PDB entry 5WSB | X-ray diffraction, 2.25 A resolution | chains A and C of the 4 polymer chains in the assembly

Chain A (and C):
Molecule: Pyruvate kinase
Organism: Mycobacterium tuberculosis (strain ATCC 25618 / H37Rv)
Notes: EC 2.7.1.40; chain C of this document is another copy of the same molecule, construct and numbering; everything in this record applies to it too
UniProt: P9WKE5 (KPYK_MYCTU); numbering as in UniProt (aligned over 1-472)
Amino-acid sequence (475 residues; row label = number of the first residue in the row; numbers below 1 keep their minus sign (Gly-2 is residue -2)):
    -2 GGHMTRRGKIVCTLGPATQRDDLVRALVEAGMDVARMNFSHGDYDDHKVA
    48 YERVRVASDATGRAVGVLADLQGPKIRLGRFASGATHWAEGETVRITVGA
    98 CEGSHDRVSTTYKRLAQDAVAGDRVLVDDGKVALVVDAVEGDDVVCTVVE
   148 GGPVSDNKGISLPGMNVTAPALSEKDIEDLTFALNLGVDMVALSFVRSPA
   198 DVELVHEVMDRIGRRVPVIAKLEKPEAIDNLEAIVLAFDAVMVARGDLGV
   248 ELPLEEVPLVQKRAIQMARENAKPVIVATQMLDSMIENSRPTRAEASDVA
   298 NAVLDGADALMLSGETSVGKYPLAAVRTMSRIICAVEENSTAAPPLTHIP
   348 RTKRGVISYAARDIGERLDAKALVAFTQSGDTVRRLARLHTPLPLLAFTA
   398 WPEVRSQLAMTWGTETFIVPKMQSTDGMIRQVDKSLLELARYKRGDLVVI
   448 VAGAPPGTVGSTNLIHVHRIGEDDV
Disordered / not traced: -2 to 1
Construct notes: expression tag (-2 to 0)
Ion coordination: Mg2+: Glu220, Asp244 (together with oxalate ion)
Small-molecule neighbours:
  - adenosine monophosphate (AMP): Arg351, Phe373, Thr374, Gln375, Ser376, Gly377, Asp378, Thr379, Phe395, Thr396, Ala397, Trp398, Val416, Pro417, Lys418, Met419, Met425, Ala449, Gly450, Pro452, Pro453, Gly454, Thr455, Val456, Gly457, Ser458, Thr459
  - 6-O-phosphono-alpha-D-glucopyranose (G6P): Leu233, Glu267, Asn268, Lys270, His345, Pro347, Arg348, Thr349, Gly352, Arg382, Arg385
  - oxalate ion (OXL): Lys218, Glu220, Ala241, Arg242, Gly243, Asp244, Ala275, Thr276, Met308
Curated features (UniProtKB/Swiss-Prot):
  - binding site (substrate): Arg33, Gly243, Asp244, Thr276
  - binding site (ATP): Asn35 to His38, Arg74, Lys155
  - binding site (K(+)): Asn35, Ser37, Asp67
  - binding site (Mg(2+)): Glu220, Asp244
  - site: Lys218 (Transition state stabilizer)
  - modified residue: Ser37 (Phosphoserine)
  - mutagenesis: Ser37 (S37A: Partial loss of phosphorylation. Decrease in activity)
Reported in the primary citation:
  - binding site for adenosine monophosphate: Arg351, Phe373, Thr374, Gln375, Ser376, Thr379, Trp398, Met425, Gly457
  - conformationally variable residues (loop rearrangement, side-chain flip): Arg290, His345, Trp398, Ala451 to Ser458, Asp471
  - binding site for 6-O-phosphono-alpha-D-glucopyranose: Asn268, His345, Arg348, Thr349, Arg382, Arg385
  - contacts within the chain: His463-Asp471 (hydrogen bond), His465-Asp471 (hydrogen bond), Ile426-Val472 (hydrophobic contact)
  - self-association interface (contacts with another copy of this molecule): Arg290
  - allosteric site: Asn268, His345, Arg348, Thr349, Arg351, Phe373, Thr374, Gln375, Ser376, Thr379, Arg382, Arg385, Trp398, Met425, Gly457
  - allosteric site: Ala217, Lys218, Ala237 (from molecular simulation)

Chain A / chain C interface:
Contacting residue pairs - 36 pairs, chain A then chain C:
  Ile346(A) - Arg364(C)
  Pro347(A) - Arg364(C)
  Arg348(A) - Leu365(C)
  Lys350(A) - Leu365(C)
  Val353(A) - Ile361(C)  hydrophobic
  Val353(A) - Arg364(C)
  Ile354(A) - Val464(C)  hydrophobic
  Tyr356(A) - Arg364(C)
  Ala357(A) - Ile361(C)  hydrophobic
  Ile361(A) - Val353(C)  hydrophobic
  Ile361(A) - Ala357(C)  hydrophobic
  Arg364(A) - Ile346(C)
  Arg364(A) - Arg348(C)
  Arg364(A) - Val353(C)
  Arg364(A) - Tyr356(C)
  Leu365(A) - Arg348(C)
  Leu365(A) - Lys350(C)
  Leu365(A) - Val353(C)  hydrophobic
  Ala451(A) - Asp471(C)
  Ala451(A) - Val472(C)
  Asn460(A) - Ile462(C)
  Asn460(A) - His463(C)  hydrogen bond
  Asn460(A) - Val464(C)  hydrogen bond (backbone-backbone)
  Asn460(A) - Asp471(C)  hydrogen bond (side chain-backbone)
  Leu461(A) - Ile462(C)
  Leu461(A) - His463(C)
  Ile462(A) - Asn460(C)
  Ile462(A) - Leu461(C)
  Ile462(A) - Ile462(C)  hydrogen bond (backbone-backbone)
  His463(A) - Asn460(C)  hydrogen bond
  His463(A) - Leu461(C)
  Val464(A) - Ile354(C)  hydrophobic
  Val464(A) - Asn460(C)  hydrogen bond (backbone-backbone)
  Asp471(A) - Ala451(C)
  Asp471(A) - Asn460(C)  hydrogen bond (backbone-side chain)
  Val472(A) - Ala451(C)
Also at the interface, not in a pair above, chain A (23 interface residues in all): Thr349, Asp360, Pro452, Asp470
Also at the interface, not in a pair above, chain C (23 interface residues in all): Pro347, Thr349, Asp360, Pro452, Asp470

Overview:
Chain A and chain C each contribute 23 residues to their interface; the contacts include 7 hydrogen bonds.
Polar pairs include Asn460(A)-His463(C), Asn460(A)-Asp471(C) and Asn460(A)-Val464(C). From the paper: a
binding site for adenosine monophosphate at Arg351(A), Phe373(A) and Thr374(A) among others; a binding site
for 6-O-phosphono-alpha-D-glucopyranose at Asn268(A), His345(A) and Arg348(A) among others.
Both chains are Pyruvate kinase (Mycobacterium tuberculosis (strain ATCC 25618 / H37Rv)). Entry 5WSB (Pyruvate
kinase (PYK) from Mycobacterium tuberculosis in complex with Oxalate, allosteric activators AMP and Glucose
6-Phosphate) was determined by X-ray diffraction (same publication as 5WRP, 5WS8, 5WS9, 5WSA and 5WSC).
